PDB entry 6T34 | electron microscopy, 5.20 A resolution (low resolution: residue-level contacts below are approximate; hydrogen-bond / salt-bridge calls are withheld) | chains A and B of the 38 polymer chains in the assembly

Chain A (and B):
Name: Coat protein
Source organism: Turnip mosaic virus (strain Japanese)
Notes: chain B of this document is another copy of the same molecule, construct and numbering; everything in this record applies to it too
UniProt: A0A1B1RVA3 (A0A1B1RVA3_TUMVJ); residues 66-272 here correspond to UniProt positions 80-286 (UniProt number = residue number + 14)
Chain sequence (207 residues; row label = number of the first residue in the row):
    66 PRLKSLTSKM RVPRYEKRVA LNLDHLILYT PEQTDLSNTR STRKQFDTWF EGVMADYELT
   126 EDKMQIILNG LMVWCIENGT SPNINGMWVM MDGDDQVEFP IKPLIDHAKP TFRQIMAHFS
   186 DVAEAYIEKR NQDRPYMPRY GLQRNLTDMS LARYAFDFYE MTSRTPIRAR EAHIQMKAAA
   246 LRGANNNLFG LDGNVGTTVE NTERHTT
Reported in the primary citation:
  - binding site for the 5-nt RNA strand: Arg204, Arg209

Interface between chain A and chain B:
Pairs across the interface (49; chain A residue first):
  Leu71(A) with Ala190(B)
  Met75(A) with Asp186(B)
  Arg76(A) with Glu97(B); Arg229(B)
  Pro78(A) with Phe111(B); His183(B); Phe184(B)
  Arg79(A) with Phe111(B)
  Tyr80(A) with Phe111(B); Asp112(B); Phe115(B); Glu116(B)
  Ala85(A) with Gln130(B)
  Leu86(A) with Phe111(B); Gln130(B)
  Asn87(A) with Met137(B); Phe184(B); Val187(B)
  Leu88(A) with Asp127(B); Gln130(B); Ile131(B); Asn134(B)
  His90(A) with Ile131(B)
  Leu91(A) with Asn134(B)
  Ile92(A) with Lys194(B)
  Tyr94(A) with Met155(B); Met156(B); Tyr191(B)
  Thr95(A) with Tyr191(B); Arg195(B)
  Gln98(A) with Arg195(B); Tyr201(B); Met202(B)
  Asp100(A) with Met156(B)
  Leu101(A) with Val138(B); Val154(B)
  Ser102(A) with Asn143(B)
  Asn103(A) with Asn143(B)
  Thr104(A) with Arg204(B)
  Arg108(A) with Met156(B); Asp159(B); Gln161(B)
  Thr227(A) with Leu207(B)
  Ser228(A) with Pro200(B); Tyr201(B); Met202(B)
  Arg235(A) with Asn210(B); Leu211(B)
  Arg269(A) with Thr272(B)
Interface residues without a listed pair, chain A (32 interface residues in all): Ser70, Val84, Pro96, Met226, Arg229, Glu268
Interface residues without a listed pair, chain B (39 interface residues in all): Leu133, Trp139, Glu142, Arg199, His270
The authors on this interface:
  - residue pairs: Arg76(A)-Glu97(B) (salt bridge), Tyr80(A)-Phe115(B) (hydrophobic contact), Thr104(A)-Arg204(B)

Overview:
Chain A and chain B form an interface of 32 and 39 residues respectively. The authors report a salt bridge
between Arg76(A) and Glu97(B); a hydrophobic contact between Tyr80(A) and Phe115(B); a contact between
Thr104(A) and Arg204(B). The paper reports a binding site for the 5-nt RNA strand at Arg204(A) and Arg209(A).
Both chains are Coat protein (Turnip mosaic virus (strain Japanese)). Entry 6T34 (Atomic model for Turnip
mosaic virus (TuMV)) was determined by electron microscopy.
